PDB entry 8SUT | X-ray diffraction, 1.93 A resolution | chains A and B

[Chain A (and B)]
Molecule: Fumarylacetoacetate hydrolase family protein
Source organism: Bacillus subtilis
Notes: chain B of this document is another copy of the same molecule, construct and numbering; everything in this record applies to it too
Reference sequence: A0A0D6X359 (A0A0D6X359_BACIU); numbering as in UniProt (aligned over 1-301)
Chain sequence (312 residues; row label = number of the first residue in the row; numbers below 1 keep their minus sign (Met-2 is residue -2)):
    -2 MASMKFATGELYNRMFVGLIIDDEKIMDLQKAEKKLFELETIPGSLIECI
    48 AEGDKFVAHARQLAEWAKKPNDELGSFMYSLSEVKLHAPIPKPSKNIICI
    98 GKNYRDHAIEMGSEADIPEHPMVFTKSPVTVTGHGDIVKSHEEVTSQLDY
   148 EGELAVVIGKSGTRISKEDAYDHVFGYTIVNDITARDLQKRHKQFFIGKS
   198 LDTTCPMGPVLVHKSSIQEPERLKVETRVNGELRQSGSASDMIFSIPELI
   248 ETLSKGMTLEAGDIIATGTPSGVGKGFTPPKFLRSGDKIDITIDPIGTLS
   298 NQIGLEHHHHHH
Disordered / not traced: -2 to -1, 303-309 (chain B: -2 to 0, 111-113, 304-309)
Differences from the reference sequence: initiating methionine (-2); expression tag (-1 to 0, 302-309)
Metal / ion sites: Mn2+: Glu148, Glu150, Asp179 (together with IO9)
Residues lining bound ligands: IO9 ((2R)-2-oxidanyl-4-oxidanylidene-pentanedioic acid): Ile97, Gly98, Lys99, Asn100, His104, Met108, Phe121, Glu148, Glu150, Asp179, Arg183, Gln186, Phe192, Lys196, Gly265, Thr266
What the authors report for this chain:
  - catalytic residues: His104, Glu148
  - binding site for IO9: Lys99, Arg183, Phe192
  - mutagenesis - E148A/E150A: abolished catalytic activity
  - mutagenesis - E148A/E150A: abolished binding to Mn2+
  - mutagenesis - E148A/E150A: unchanged localization
  - mutagenesis - E30A: unchanged catalytic activity
  - mutagenesis - E30A: abolished localization
  - mutagenesis - E30A: unchanged expression
  - mutagenesis - E148A/E150A: unchanged growth

[How chain A and chain B interact]
Contacting residue pairs (63):
  Ser91(A) - Ser91(B)
  Lys92(A) - Asn93(B)
  Lys92(A) - Ser124(B)
  Lys92(A) - Pro125(B)
  Lys92(A) - Val126(B)
  Asn93(A) - Lys92(B)
  Asn93(A) - Asn93(B)  hydrogen bond (backbone-side chain)
  Asn93(A) - Thr122(B)
  His117(A) - Arg188(B)
  His117(A) - His189(B)
  Pro118(A) - His189(B)  hydrogen bond (backbone-side chain)
  Met119(A) - His189(B)
  Met119(A) - Lys190(B)
  Met119(A) - Gln191(B)
  Val120(A) - Gln191(B)
  Val120(A) - Phe193(B)
  Val120(A) - Ile194(B)  hydrophobic
  Thr122(A) - Asn93(B)
  Thr122(A) - Thr122(B)  hydrogen bond
  Thr122(A) - Phe193(B)
  Ser124(A) - Lys92(B)
  Pro125(A) - Lys92(B)
  Val126(A) - Met254(B)  hydrophobic
  Val126(A) - Thr255(B)
  Val126(A) - Glu257(B)
  Lys136(A) - Arg161(B)
  His138(A) - Gly253(B)
  Val141(A) - Lys252(B)
  Arg161(A) - Glu140(B)  salt bridge
  Arg188(A) - His117(B)
  His189(A) - His117(B)
  His189(A) - Pro118(B)  hydrogen bond (side chain-backbone)
  His189(A) - Met119(B)
  His189(A) - Thr249(B)
  Lys190(A) - Met119(B)
  Lys190(A) - Gln191(B)
  Gln191(A) - Met119(B)
  Gln191(A) - Val120(B)
  Gln191(A) - Lys190(B)  hydrogen bond (side chain-backbone)
  Gln191(A) - Gln191(B)
  Gln191(A) - Phe192(B)  hydrogen bond (side chain-backbone)
  Phe192(A) - Gln191(B)  hydrogen bond (backbone-side chain)
  Phe193(A) - Val120(B)
  Phe193(A) - Thr122(B)
  Ile194(A) - Val120(B)  hydrophobic
  Ile194(A) - Leu250(B)  hydrophobic
  Ser197(A) - Met254(B)
  Leu198(A) - Gly253(B)
  Asp199(A) - Gly253(B)  hydrogen bond (backbone-backbone)
  Asp199(A) - Met254(B)
  Asp199(A) - Thr255(B)  hydrogen bond
  Thr249(A) - His189(B)
  Leu250(A) - Ile194(B)  hydrophobic
  Lys252(A) - Val141(B)
  Gly253(A) - His138(B)
  Gly253(A) - Leu198(B)
  Gly253(A) - Asp199(B)  hydrogen bond (backbone-backbone)
  Met254(A) - Val126(B)  hydrophobic
  Met254(A) - Ser197(B)
  Met254(A) - Asp199(B)
  Thr255(A) - Val126(B)
  Thr255(A) - Asp199(B)  hydrogen bond
  Glu257(A) - Val126(B)
Other interface residues (no listed pair), chain A (38 interface residues in all): Lys89, Pro90, Ile95, Phe121, Glu140, Thr160
Other interface residues (no listed pair), chain B (36 interface residues in all): Pro90, Ile95, Phe121, Thr160

[Summary]
38 residues of chain A and 36 residues of chain B are in contact; the contacts include 11 hydrogen bonds and 1
salt bridge. Polar pairs include Arg161(A)-Glu140(B), Asn93(A)-Asn93(B) and Pro118(A)-His189(B). Bound to
chain A: compound IO9. The paper reports catalytic residues His104(A) and Glu148(A); E148A/E150A of chain A
abolish catalytic activity.
Both chains are Fumarylacetoacetate hydrolase family protein (Bacillus subtilis). Entry 8SUT (Crystal
structure of YisK from Bacillus subtilis in complex with reaction product 4-Hydroxy-2-oxoglutaric acid) was
determined by X-ray diffraction (same publication as 8SKY and 8SUU).
